PDB entry 4DUM | X-ray diffraction, 2.95 A resolution | chain A

== Chain A ==
Molecule: Eukaryotic translation initiation factor 4E
From: Homo sapiens
UniProt: P06730 (IF4E_HUMAN); residue numbers follow UniProt; this construct covers 1-217
Amino-acid sequence (240 residues; row label = number of the first residue in the row; numbers below 1 keep their minus sign (Met-22 is residue -22)):
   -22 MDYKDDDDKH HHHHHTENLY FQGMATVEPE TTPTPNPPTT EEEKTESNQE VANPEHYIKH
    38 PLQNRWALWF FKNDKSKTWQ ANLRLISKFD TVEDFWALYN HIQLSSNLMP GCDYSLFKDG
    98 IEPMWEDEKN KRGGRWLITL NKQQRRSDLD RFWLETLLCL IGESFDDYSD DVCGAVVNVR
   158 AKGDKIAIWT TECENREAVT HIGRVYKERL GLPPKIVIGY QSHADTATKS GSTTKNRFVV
Not modelled in the structure: -22 to 26, 208-211
Differences from the reference sequence: expression tag (-22 to 0)
Small-molecule neighbours: HLI ((4-{7-[2-(4-chlorophenoxy)ethyl]-2-(methylamino)-6-oxo-6,7-dihydro-1H-purin-8-yl}phenyl)phosphonic acid): Trp46, Phe47, Phe48, Trp56, Leu60, Asp90, Tyr91, Ser92, Pro100, Met101, Trp102, Glu103, Val153, Asn155, Arg157, Lys162, Trp166
Swiss-Prot annotation at these positions:
  - region (EIF4EBP1/2/3 binding): His37 to Gln40, Trp73 to Asn77, Glu132 to Gly139
  - binding site (mRNA): Trp56, Gln57, Trp102, Glu103, Arg157 to Lys162, Thr205 to Ser207
  - site: Lys159 (Microbial infection: Interaction with potato virus Y VPg)
  - modified residue: Ala2 (N-acetylalanine), Thr22 (Phosphothreonine), Ser209 (Phosphoserine)

== Overview ==
Bound to chain A: compound HLI. Curated annotation (UniProt) lists 13 mRNA-binding residues.
Chain A is Eukaryotic translation initiation factor 4E (Homo sapiens); the structure, Co-crystal structure of
eIF4E with inhibitor, was determined by X-ray diffraction (same publication as 4DT6).
